PDB entry 8E8L | electron microscopy, 3.13 A resolution | chains 2 and 4 of the 6 polymer chains in the assembly

== Chain 2 ==
Molecule: Capsid protein VP2
From: Human poliovirus 1 Mahoney
UniProtKB: P03300 (POLG_POL1M); residues 8-272 here correspond to UniProt positions 77-341 (UniProt number = residue number + 69)
Chain sequence (265 residues; each row starts with the number of its first residue):
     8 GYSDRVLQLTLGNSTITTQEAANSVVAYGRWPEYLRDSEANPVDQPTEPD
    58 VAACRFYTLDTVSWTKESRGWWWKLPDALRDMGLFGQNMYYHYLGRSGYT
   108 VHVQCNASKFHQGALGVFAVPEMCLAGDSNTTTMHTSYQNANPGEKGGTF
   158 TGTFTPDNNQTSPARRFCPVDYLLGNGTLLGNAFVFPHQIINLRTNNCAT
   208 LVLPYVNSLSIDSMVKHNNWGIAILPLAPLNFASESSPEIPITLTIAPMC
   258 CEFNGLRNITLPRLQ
Disordered / not traced: 8
Swiss-Prot annotation at these positions:
  - site: Gln272 (Cleavage)

== Chain 4 ==
Molecule: Capsid protein VP4
From: Human poliovirus 1 Mahoney
UniProtKB: P03300 (POLG_POL1M); residue numbers follow UniProt; this construct covers 2-69
Chain sequence (68 residues; numbered 2 to 69; the number before each row is that of its first residue):
     2 GAQVSSQKVGAHENSNRAYGGSTINYTTINYYRDSASNAASKQDFSQDPS
    52 KFTEPIKDVLIKTAPMLN
Disordered / not traced: 11-23, 67-69
Swiss-Prot annotation at these positions:
  - site: Asn69 (Cleavage)
  - lipidation: Gly2 (N-myristoyl glycine)

== Chain 2 / chain 4 interface ==
Pairs across the interface (12; chain 2 residue first):
  Ala29(2) with Pro66(4)
  Asn30(2) with Pro56(4); Ile57(4), hydrogen bond (side chain-backbone); Lys58(4), hydrogen bond (side chain-backbone)
  Ser31(2) with Pro56(4); Ile57(4), hydrogen bond (backbone-backbone)
  Val32(2) with Glu55(4)
  Val33(2) with Glu55(4), hydrogen bond (backbone-backbone); Ile57(4), hydrophobic
  Tyr35(2) with Lys52(4)
  Gly36(2) with Lys52(4); Glu55(4)
Other interface residues (no listed pair), chain 2 (11 interface residues in all): Asp11, Arg12, Trp38, Thr202
Other interface residues (no listed pair), chain 4 (8 interface residues in all): Phe53, Ala65

== Summary ==
Chain 2 and chain 4 form an interface of 11 and 8 residues respectively; the contacts include 4 hydrogen
bonds. Polar contacts include Asn30(2)-Ile57(4), Asn30(2)-Lys58(4) and Ser31(2)-Ile57(4).
Chain 2 is Capsid protein VP2 and chain 4 is Capsid protein VP4, both from Human poliovirus 1 Mahoney; the
structure, 9H2 Fab-poliovirus 1 complex, was determined by electron microscopy together with 8E8R, 8E8S, 8E8X,
8E8Y and 8E8Z from the same study.
